Entry 1CY9 (X-ray diffraction, 1.80 A resolution); this record covers chains A and B.

== Chain A (and B) ==
Name: DNA topoisomerase I
From: Escherichia coli
Notes: EC 5.99.1.2; fragment: 30 kda fragment comprising domains ii and iii; chain B of this document is another copy of the same molecule, construct and numbering; everything in this record applies to it too
Reference sequence: P06612 (TOP1_ECOLI); numbering as in UniProt (aligned over 214-477)
Sequence (264 residues; numbered 214 to 477; the number before each row is that of its first residue):
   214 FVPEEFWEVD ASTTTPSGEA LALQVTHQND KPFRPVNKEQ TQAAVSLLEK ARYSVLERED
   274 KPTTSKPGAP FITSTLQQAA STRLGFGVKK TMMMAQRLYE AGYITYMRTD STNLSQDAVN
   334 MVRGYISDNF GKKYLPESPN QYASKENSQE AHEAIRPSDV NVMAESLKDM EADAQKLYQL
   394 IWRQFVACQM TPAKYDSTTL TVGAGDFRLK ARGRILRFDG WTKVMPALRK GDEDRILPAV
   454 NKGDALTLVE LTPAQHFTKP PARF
Disordered / not traced: 358-364, 439-446, 474-477 (chain B: 214-215, 358-364, 440-446, 473-477)
Swiss-Prot annotation at these positions:
  - active site: Tyr-319 (O-(5'-phospho-DNA)-tyrosine intermediate)
  - site: Arg-321 (Interaction with DNA)
  - mutagenesis: Tyr-319 (Y319A: Abolishes enzyme activity), Arg-321 (R321A: Abolishes enzyme activity; R321K: No effect), His-365 (H365A: No effect; H365R: Increases DNA binding affinity)

== How chain A and chain B interact ==
Contacting residue pairs (12; chain A residue first):
  Tyr-312(A) / Lys-303(B)
  Tyr-312(A) / Met-306(B)  hydrophobic
  Tyr-312(A) / Met-307(B)
  Glu-313(A) / Lys-302(B)  hydrogen bond (backbone-side chain)
  Ala-314(A) / Lys-302(B)
  Gly-315(A) / Lys-302(B)
  Gly-315(A) / Met-306(B)
  Ile-317(A) / Met-306(B)
  Thr-318(A) / Met-306(B)
  Tyr-319(A) / Glu-384(B)
  His-365(A) / Asp-382(B)  hydrogen bond (side chain-backbone)
  Ser-371(A) / Met-306(B)
Also at the interface, not in a pair above, chain B (7 interface residues in all): Arg-310

== Overview ==
Chain A and chain B form an interface of 9 and 7 residues respectively, with 2 hydrogen bonds. Polar pairs
include Glu-313(A)/Lys-302(B) and His-365(A)/Asp-382(B). Curated annotation (UniProt) lists active-site
residue Tyr-319(A) and 3 mutagenesis sites on chain A.
Both chains are DNA topoisomerase I (Escherichia coli). Entry 1CY9 (Crystal structure of the 30 kDa fragment
of E. coli DNA topoisomerase I. monoclinic form) was determined by X-ray diffraction together with 1CYY from
the same study.
